7UIK - chains e and p of the 10 polymer chains in the assembly; structure by electron microscopy, 7.70 A resolution (low resolution: residue-level contacts below are approximate; hydrogen-bond / salt-bridge calls are withheld).

== Chain e ==
Protein: Mediator of RNA polymerase II transcription subunit 5
Source organism: Saccharomyces cerevisiae S288C
UniProt: P53114 (MED5_YEAST); residue numbers follow UniProt; this construct covers 1-1132
Sequence (1132 residues; each row starts with the number of its first residue):
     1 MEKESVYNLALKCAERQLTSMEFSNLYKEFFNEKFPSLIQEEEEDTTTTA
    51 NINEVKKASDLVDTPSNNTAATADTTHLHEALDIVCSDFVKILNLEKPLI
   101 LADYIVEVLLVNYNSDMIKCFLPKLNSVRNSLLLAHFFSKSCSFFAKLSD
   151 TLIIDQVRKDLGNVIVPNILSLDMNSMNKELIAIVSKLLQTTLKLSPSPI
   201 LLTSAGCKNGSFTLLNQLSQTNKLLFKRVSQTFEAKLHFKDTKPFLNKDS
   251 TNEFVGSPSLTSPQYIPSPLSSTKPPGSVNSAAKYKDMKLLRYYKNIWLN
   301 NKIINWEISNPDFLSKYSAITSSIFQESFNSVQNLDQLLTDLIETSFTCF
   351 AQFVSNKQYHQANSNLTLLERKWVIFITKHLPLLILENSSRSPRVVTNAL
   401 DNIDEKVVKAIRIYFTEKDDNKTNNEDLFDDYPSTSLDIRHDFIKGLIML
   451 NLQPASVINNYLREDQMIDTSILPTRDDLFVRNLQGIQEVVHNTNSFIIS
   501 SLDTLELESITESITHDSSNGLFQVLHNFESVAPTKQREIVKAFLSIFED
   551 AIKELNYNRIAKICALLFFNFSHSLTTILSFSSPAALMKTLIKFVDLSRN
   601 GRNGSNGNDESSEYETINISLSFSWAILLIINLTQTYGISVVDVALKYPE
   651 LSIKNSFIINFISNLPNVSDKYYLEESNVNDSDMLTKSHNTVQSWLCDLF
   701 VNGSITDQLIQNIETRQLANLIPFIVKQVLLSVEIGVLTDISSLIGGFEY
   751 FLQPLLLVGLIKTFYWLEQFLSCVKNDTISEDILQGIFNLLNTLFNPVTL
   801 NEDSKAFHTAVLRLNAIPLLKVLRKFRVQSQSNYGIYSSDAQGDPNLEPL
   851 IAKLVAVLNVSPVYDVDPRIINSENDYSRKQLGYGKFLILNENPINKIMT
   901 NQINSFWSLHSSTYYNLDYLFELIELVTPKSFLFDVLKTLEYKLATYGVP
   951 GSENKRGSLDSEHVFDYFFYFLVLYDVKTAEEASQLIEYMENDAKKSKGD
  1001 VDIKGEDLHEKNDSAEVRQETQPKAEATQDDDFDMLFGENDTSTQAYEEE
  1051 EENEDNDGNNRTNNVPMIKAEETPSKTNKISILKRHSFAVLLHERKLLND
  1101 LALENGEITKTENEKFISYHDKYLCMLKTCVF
Unresolved in the structure: 1-286, 420-432, 827-845, 993-1077

== Chain p ==
Protein: Mediator of RNA polymerase II transcription subunit 16
Source organism: Saccharomyces cerevisiae S288C
UniProt: P32259 (MED16_YEAST); numbering as in UniProt (aligned over 1-974)
Sequence (974 residues; row label = number of the first residue in the row):
     1 MMLGEHLMSWSKTGIIAYSDSQSSNANICLTFLESINGINWRFHTPQKYV
    51 LHPQLHEVQYQESSSTLSTHSTTTSVNGSTTAGVGSTPNFGGNSNKSPPQ
   101 FFYNISSIHWNNWFSLPGDMLAVCDELGNMTMLITGQRPDRATTYEKLTM
   151 VFQDNVYKIYNHVMPLKPVDKLKPMNIERKQTRKEYNTSILEFRWLTSSK
   201 SVIVSQFCAFDSSSNTYRSRAQQVPPYGVYHPPFIKYACLAIRKNGQIDF
   251 WYQFSNSKDHKKITLQLLDTSNQRFKDLQWLEFARITPMNDDQCMLITTY
   301 SKLSKNISFYKLHVNWNLNATKPNVLNDPSLKIQFILSTTLDPTDDEGHV
   351 LKLENLHVVSKSSIEKDPSPEILVLYNVCDTSKSLVKRYRLAPTQLSAEY
   401 LVILKPDLNIDRNNSTNQIFQSRRYNLRRHSDIVLDKKVTLITSEMFDAF
   451 VSFYFEDGTIESYNQNDWKLETERLISQSQLGKFKNIIASPLSAGFNYGK
   501 LPLPPSVEWMKVSPSMCGVIVKQYNKKWPQFYAAVQKNYADPEKDSINAT
   551 ALAFGYVKSLHKQISAEDLTIAAKTHILRISFLDRKRAKEFITTLLKSLY
   601 SFFNISPDAPKEIMDKIITSRPLQKIMLLQLELGSCFSQENIEEMARVIL
   651 YLKNVLFAFNGVARNFHFAIEQISNNSNQQQNPKLFQTIFSKQDLIHSLI
   701 PVAKWFVKFITYLTQEILILINDPTNKEYTLVHGIFGAKMSRTLILSILN
   751 EIKKVTQIVAKFPETSYPILNESSTFLKLVLSESPVDFEKFETFLVDVNN
   801 KFIALCEQQPSQEREFSLLVKAEIPPEYAKVGDFLLQYANNAVISHANAA
   851 AVYFADTSGLKISNSEFFNPEIFHLLQPLEEGLIIDTDKLPIKNRTSKSF
   901 SKLLYDDVTCDKLSVSEISDGKLKRCSRCGSVTRAGNIISSDKTIVPTSI
   951 QTKRWPTMYTRLCICSGMLFEMDG
Unresolved in the structure: 58-99, 156-157, 318-325, 398-424
UniProt features mapped onto this chain:
  - motif: Lys889 to Lys893 (Nuclear localization signal)

== Interface between chain e and chain p ==
Contacting residue pairs (80):
  Gln361(e) - Arg274(p)
  Val642(e) - Val350(p)
  Ile653(e) - Gly348(p)
  Lys654(e) - Asp346(p)
  Ser663(e) - Thr340(p)
  Ser663(e) - Pro343(p)
  Pro666(e) - Thr340(p)
  Asn667(e) - Thr339(p)
  Asp670(e) - Thr394(p)
  Asp670(e) - Asn426(p)
  Lys727(e) - Asn426(p)
  Cys773(e) - Ile336(p)
  Asn776(e) - Phe335(p)
  Lys825(e) - Thr270(p)
  Gln881(e) - Ser271(p)
  Gln881(e) - Asn272(p)
  Gln881(e) - Gln273(p)
  Gln881(e) - Arg274(p)
  Leu882(e) - Asn272(p)
  Leu882(e) - Arg274(p)
  Gly883(e) - Arg274(p)
  Tyr884(e) - Asn272(p)
  Tyr884(e) - Phe275(p)
  Gly885(e) - Phe275(p)
  Phe887(e) - Leu278(p)
  Leu888(e) - Arg274(p)
  Leu888(e) - Leu278(p)
  Ile889(e) - Arg274(p)
  Ile889(e) - Asp277(p)
  Ile889(e) - Leu278(p)
  Ile889(e) - Trp280(p)
  Leu890(e) - Gln273(p)
  Leu890(e) - Arg274(p)
  Leu890(e) - Asp277(p)
  Asn891(e) - Asn187(p)
  Asn891(e) - Asp277(p)
  Pro894(e) - Asn187(p)
  Ile895(e) - Glu185(p)
  Ile895(e) - Trp280(p)
  Asn896(e) - Lys184(p)
  Asn896(e) - Glu185(p)
  Asn896(e) - Tyr186(p)
  Met899(e) - Lys184(p)
  Met899(e) - Glu185(p)
  Ile903(e) - Lys184(p)
  Glu922(e) - Leu303(p)
  Glu925(e) - Lys302(p)
  Leu926(e) - Trp280(p)
  Leu926(e) - Glu282(p)
  Leu926(e) - Leu303(p)
  Thr928(e) - Glu282(p)
  Lys930(e) - Met1(p)
  Lys930(e) - Met2(p)
  Asp935(e) - Arg183(p)
  Lys938(e) - Arg183(p)
  Thr939(e) - Arg183(p)
  Tyr942(e) - Gln181(p)
  Asn1078(e) - Cys379(p)
  Asn1078(e) - Asp380(p)
  Ser1081(e) - Cys379(p)
  Ser1081(e) - Asp380(p)
  Ile1082(e) - Val350(p)
  Ile1082(e) - Cys379(p)
  Arg1085(e) - Val350(p)
  Arg1085(e) - Leu351(p)
  Arg1085(e) - Lys352(p)
  Arg1085(e) - Asn377(p)
  Arg1085(e) - Cys379(p)
  His1086(e) - Lys352(p)
  Arg1095(e) - Met1(p)
  Arg1095(e) - Pro505(p)
  Leu1098(e) - Glu456(p)
  Leu1098(e) - Leu503(p)
  Leu1098(e) - Pro505(p)
  Leu1101(e) - Leu503(p)
  Ala1102(e) - Leu503(p)
  Asn1105(e) - Lys500(p)
  Glu1107(e) - Ser506(p)
  Glu1107(e) - Gln523(p)
  Ile1108(e) - Ser506(p)
Other interface residues (no listed pair), chain e (60 interface residues in all): Asn363, Leu646, Leu731, Val737, Gln769, Ser772, Lys821, Thr900, Val927, Tyr989, Leu1091, Glu1094
Other interface residues (no listed pair), chain p (46 interface residues in all): Ser338, Thr344, Glu347, Leu396, Pro502

== Summary ==
60 residues of chain e and 46 residues of chain p are in contact.
Here chain e is Mediator of RNA polymerase II transcription subunit 5 and chain p is Mediator of RNA
polymerase II transcription subunit 16, both from Saccharomyces cerevisiae S288C. Entry 7UIK (Mediator-PIC
Early (Tail A + Upstream DNA & Activator)) was determined by electron microscopy, deposited together with
7UI9, 7UIC, 7UIF, 7UIG, 7UIL and 7UIO.
